PDB entry 7WTM | electron microscopy, 3.50 A resolution | chains C2 and SJ of the 17 polymer chains in the assembly

== Chain C2 ==
Molecule: 18S rRNA
From: Saccharomyces cerevisiae
Sequence (1800 nucleotides; numbered 1 to 1800; the number before each row is that of its first residue):
     1 UAUCUGGUUGAUCCUGCCAGUAGUCAUAUGCUUGUCUCAAAGAUUAAGCC
    51 AUGCAUGUCUAAGUAUAAGCAAUUUAUACAGUGAAACUGCGAAUGGCUCA
   101 UUAAAUCAGUUAUCGUUUAUUUGAUAGUUCCUUUACUACAUGGUAUAACU
   151 GUGGUAAUUCUAGAGCUAAUACAUGCUUAAAAUCUCGACCCUUUGGAAGA
   201 GAUGUAUUUAUUAGAUAAAAAAUCAAUGUCUUCGGACUCUUUGAUGAUUC
   251 AUAAUAACUUUUCGAAUCGCAUGGCCUUGUGCUGGCGAUGGUUCAUUCAA
   301 AUUUCUGCCCUAUCAACUUUCGAUGGUAGGAUAGUGGCCUACCAUGGUUU
   351 CAACGGGUAACGGGGAAUAAGGGUUCGAUUCCGGAGAGGGAGCCUGAGAA
   401 ACGGCUACCACAUCCAAGGAAGGCAGCAGGCGCGCAAAUUACCCAAUCCU
   451 AAUUCAGGGAGGUAGUGACAAUAAAUAACGAUACAGGGCCCAUUCGGGUC
   501 UUGUAAUUGGAAUGAGUACAAUGUAAAUACCUUAACGAGGAACAAUUGGA
   551 GGGCAAGUCUGGUGCCAGCAGCCGCGGUAAUUCCAGCUCCAAUAGCGUAU
   601 AUUAAAGUUGUUGCAGUUAAAAAGCUCGUAGUUGAACUUUGGGCCCGGUU
   651 GGCCGGUCCGAUUUUUUCGUGUACUGGAUUUCCAACGGGGCCUUUCCUUC
   701 UGGCUAACCUUGAGUCCUUGUGGCUCUUGGCGAACCAGGACUUUUACUUU
   751 GAAAAAAUUAGAGUGUUCAAAGCAGGCGUAUUGCUCGAAUAUAUUAGCAU
   801 GGAAUAAUAGAAUAGGACGUUUGGUUCUAUUUUGUUGGUUUCUAGGACCA
   851 UCGUAAUGAUUAAUAGGGACGGUCGGGGGCAUCAGUAUUCAAUUGUCAGA
   901 GGUGAAAUUCUUGGAUUUAUUGAAGACUAACUACUGCGAAAGCAUUUGCC
   951 AAGGACGUUUUCAUUAAUCAAGAACGAAAGUUAGGGGAUCGAAGAUGAUC
  1001 AGAUACCGUCGUAGUCUUAACCAUAAACUAUGCCGACUAGGGAUCGGGUG
  1051 GUGUUUUUUUAAUGACCCACUCGGCACCUUACGAGAAAUCAAAGUCUUUG
  1101 GGUUCUGGGGGGAGUAUGGUCGCAAGGCUGAAACUUAAAGGAAUUGACGG
  1151 AAGGGCACCACCAGGAGUGGAGCCUGCGGCUUAAUUUGACUCAACACGGG
  1201 GAAACUCACCAGGUCCAGACACAAUAAGGAUUGACAGAUUGAGAGCUCUU
  1251 UCUUGAUUUUGUGGGUGGUGGUGCAUGGCCGUUCUUAGUUGGUGGAGUGA
  1301 UUUGUCUGCUUAAUUGCGAUAACGAACGAGACCUUAACCUACUAAAUAGU
  1351 GGUGCUAGCAUUUGCUGGUUAUCCACUUCUUAGAGGGACUAUCGGUUUCA
  1401 AGCCGAUGGAAGUUUGAGGCAAUAACAGGUCUGUGAUGCCCUUAGACGUU
  1451 CUGGGCCGCACGCGCGCUACACUGACGGAGCCAGCGAGUCUAACCUUGGC
  1501 CGAGAGGUCUUGGUAAUCUUGUGAAACUCCGUCGUGCUGGGGAUAGAGCA
  1551 UUGUAAUUAUUGCUCUUCAACGAGGAAUUCCUAGUAAGCGCAAGUCAUCA
  1601 GCUUGCGUUGAUUACGUCCCUGCCCUUUGUACACACCGCCCGUCGCUAGU
  1651 ACCGAUUGAAUGGCUUAGUGAGGCCUCAGGAUCUGCUUAGAGAAGGGGGC
  1701 AACUCCAUCUCAGAGCGGAGAAUUUGGACAAACUUGGUCAUUUAGAGGAA
  1751 CUAAAAGUCGUAACAAGGUUUCCGUAGGUGAACCUGCGGAAGGAUCAUUA
Unresolved in the structure: 73-75, 133-135, 489-498, 651-683, 707-732, 1147-1765

== Chain SJ ==
Protein: 40S ribosomal protein S9-A
From: Saccharomyces cerevisiae
UniProtKB: O13516 (RS9A_YEAST); residue numbers follow UniProt; this construct covers 1-197
Sequence (197 residues; each row starts with the number of its first residue):
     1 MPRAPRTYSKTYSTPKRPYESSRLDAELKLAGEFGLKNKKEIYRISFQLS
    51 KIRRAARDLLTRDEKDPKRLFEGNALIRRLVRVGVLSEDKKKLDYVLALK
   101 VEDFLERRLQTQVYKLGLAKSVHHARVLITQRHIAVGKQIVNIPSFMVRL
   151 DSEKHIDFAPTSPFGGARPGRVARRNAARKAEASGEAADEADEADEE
Unresolved in the structure: 1, 187-197
UniProt features mapped onto this chain:
  - modified residue: Ser-184 (Phosphoserine)
  - cross-link: Lys-180 (Glycyl lysine isopeptide (Lys-Gly) (interchain with G-Cter in ubiquitin))

== Chain C2 / chain SJ interface ==
Pairs across the interface (110):
  U1(C2) / Arg-53(SJ)  salt bridge to the phosphate
  C4(C2) / Arg-17(SJ)  hydrogen bond to the base
  U21(C2) / Lys-16(SJ)  hydrogen bond to the sugar
  U21(C2) / Pro-18(SJ)  sugar contact
  A22(C2) / Thr-14(SJ)  phosphate contact
  A22(C2) / Pro-15(SJ)  sugar contact
  A22(C2) / Lys-16(SJ)  sugar contact
  A22(C2) / Pro-18(SJ)  phosphate contact
  G23(C2) / Thr-14(SJ)  phosphate contact
  U24(C2) / Lys-10(SJ)  salt bridge to the phosphate
  C25(C2) / Tyr-8(SJ)  base contact
  C38(C2) / Arg-6(SJ)  sugar contact
  C97(C2) / Pro-2(SJ)  phosphate contact
  U380(C2) / Pro-2(SJ)  sugar contact
  U380(C2) / Arg-3(SJ)  hydrogen bond to the sugar
  U380(C2) / Pro-5(SJ)  base contact
  C381(C2) / Pro-2(SJ)  phosphate contact
  G461(C2) / Pro-2(SJ)  phosphate contact
  G462(C2) / Arg-3(SJ)  salt bridge to the phosphate
  A470(C2) / Tyr-8(SJ)  hydrogen bond to the sugar
  A471(C2) / Tyr-8(SJ)  sugar contact
  A471(C2) / Ser-9(SJ)  hydrogen bond to the sugar
  A471(C2) / Lys-10(SJ)  salt bridge to the phosphate
  U472(C2) / Ser-9(SJ)  sugar contact
  U472(C2) / Lys-10(SJ)  phosphate contact
  U472(C2) / Thr-11(SJ)  hydrogen bond to the phosphate
  U472(C2) / Tyr-12(SJ)  phosphate contact
  A473(C2) / Thr-11(SJ)  hydrogen bond to the phosphate
  A473(C2) / Arg-44(SJ)  salt bridge to the phosphate
  A473(C2) / Ile-143(SJ)  sugar contact
  A473(C2) / Ser-145(SJ)  hydrogen bond to the phosphate
  A474(C2) / Lys-37(SJ)  sugar contact
  A474(C2) / Arg-44(SJ)  salt bridge to the phosphate
  A474(C2) / Arg-108(SJ)  salt bridge to the phosphate
  A474(C2) / Arg-126(SJ)  sugar contact
  A474(C2) / Pro-144(SJ)  sugar contact
  A474(C2) / Ser-145(SJ)  hydrogen bond to the phosphate
  A475(C2) / Arg-126(SJ)  salt bridge to the phosphate
  A475(C2) / Thr-130(SJ)  hydrogen bond to the phosphate
  A475(C2) / Pro-144(SJ)  phosphate contact
  U476(C2) / Lys-37(SJ)  hydrogen bond to the base
  A478(C2) / His-123(SJ)  sugar contact
  A478(C2) / His-124(SJ)  sugar contact
  A478(C2) / Val-127(SJ)  sugar contact
  C479(C2) / Lys-120(SJ)  hydrogen bond to the sugar
  C479(C2) / Ser-121(SJ)  hydrogen bond to the phosphate
  G510(C2) / Asn-176(SJ)  hydrogen bond to the phosphate
  A511(C2) / Ala-173(SJ)  sugar contact
  A511(C2) / Asn-176(SJ)  phosphate contact
  A512(C2) / Gln-131(SJ)  hydrogen bond to the sugar
  A512(C2) / His-133(SJ)  hydrogen bond to the sugar
  A512(C2) / Pro-163(SJ)  phosphate contact
  A512(C2) / Phe-164(SJ)  sugar contact
  A512(C2) / Pro-169(SJ)  phosphate contact
  A512(C2) / Gly-170(SJ)  hydrogen bond to the phosphate
  A512(C2) / Val-172(SJ)  phosphate contact
  A512(C2) / Ala-173(SJ)  hydrogen bond to the phosphate
  U513(C2) / Gln-131(SJ)  sugar contact
  U513(C2) / Pro-163(SJ)  phosphate contact
  U513(C2) / Gly-170(SJ)  phosphate contact
  U513(C2) / Arg-171(SJ)  hydrogen bond to the base
  U532(C2) / Arg-132(SJ)  salt bridge to the phosphate
  U533(C2) / Arg-132(SJ)  salt bridge to the phosphate
  A534(C2) / Arg-168(SJ)  salt bridge to the phosphate
  A535(C2) / Arg-168(SJ)  salt bridge to the phosphate
  G537(C2) / Arg-171(SJ)  salt bridge to the phosphate
  A538(C2) / Arg-171(SJ)  salt bridge to the phosphate
  A538(C2) / Arg-175(SJ)  salt bridge to the phosphate
  C554(C2) / Tyr-19(SJ)  sugar contact
  A555(C2) / Tyr-19(SJ)  stacking on the base
  A555(C2) / Ser-21(SJ)  sugar contact
  A591(C2) / Leu-24(SJ)  phosphate contact
  A592(C2) / Leu-24(SJ)  phosphate contact
  A592(C2) / Glu-27(SJ)  phosphate contact
  A592(C2) / Lys-39(SJ)  salt bridge to the phosphate
  U593(C2) / Asn-38(SJ)  hydrogen bond to the phosphate
  U593(C2) / Lys-39(SJ)  hydrogen bond to the phosphate
  U593(C2) / Lys-40(SJ)  hydrogen bond to the phosphate
  A594(C2) / Lys-37(SJ)  salt bridge to the phosphate
  A594(C2) / Asn-38(SJ)  phosphate contact
  G595(C2) / Lys-40(SJ)  salt bridge to the phosphate
  A757(C2) / Pro-5(SJ)  sugar contact
  U758(C2) / Thr-7(SJ)  hydrogen bond to the phosphate
  U759(C2) / Thr-7(SJ)  phosphate contact
  A762(C2) / Ala-75(SJ)  phosphate contact
  A762(C2) / Arg-79(SJ)  salt bridge to the phosphate
  G763(C2) / Arg-78(SJ)  salt bridge to the phosphate
  G763(C2) / Arg-79(SJ)  salt bridge to the phosphate
  U764(C2) / Arg-78(SJ)  salt bridge to the phosphate
  U764(C2) / Arg-82(SJ)  salt bridge to the phosphate
  G765(C2) / Phe-146(SJ)  base contact
  G765(C2) / Val-148(SJ)  base contact
  G765(C2) / Arg-149(SJ)  salt bridge to the phosphate
  G765(C2) / Ser-152(SJ)  hydrogen bond to the base
  U767(C2) / Gln-139(SJ)  hydrogen bond to the sugar
  U767(C2) / Asn-142(SJ)  base contact
  U767(C2) / Ile-143(SJ)  base contact
  U767(C2) / Phe-146(SJ)  sugar contact
  C768(C2) / Ile-143(SJ)  base contact
  C768(C2) / Ser-145(SJ)  hydrogen bond to the sugar
  C768(C2) / Phe-146(SJ)  sugar contact
  A770(C2) / Tyr-8(SJ)  sugar contact
  A770(C2) / Ser-9(SJ)  hydrogen bond to the sugar
  A770(C2) / Thr-11(SJ)  sugar contact
  A771(C2) / Arg-6(SJ)  hydrogen bond to the sugar
  A771(C2) / Thr-7(SJ)  phosphate contact
  A771(C2) / Ser-9(SJ)  hydrogen bond to the phosphate
  G772(C2) / Arg-6(SJ)  phosphate contact
  G772(C2) / Thr-7(SJ)  phosphate contact
  A789(C2) / Phe-71(SJ)  base contact
Also at the interface, not in a pair above, chain C2 (60 interface residues in all): A39, A369, A477, G480, G514, A760, G761, A791
Also at the interface, not in a pair above, chain SJ (71 interface residues in all): Lys-51, Arg-54, Arg-57, Lys-68, Glu-72, Val-136, Ile-140, Val-141, Met-147, Arg-174, Lys-180

== Overview ==
The interface between chain C2 and chain SJ involves 60 residues on one side and 71 on the other, with 29
hydrogen bonds, 24 salt bridges and 1 aromatic stacking contact. Among the polar pairs are C4(C2)/Arg-17(SJ),
U476(C2)/Lys-37(SJ) and U513(C2)/Arg-171(SJ).
Chain C2 is 18S rRNA and chain SJ is 40S ribosomal protein S9-A, both from Saccharomyces cerevisiae; the
structure, Cryo-EM structure of a yeast pre-40S ribosomal subunit - State Dis-E, was determined by electron
microscopy, deposited together with 7WTL.
